PDB entry 7ZJS | X-ray diffraction, 3.24 A resolution | chains A and E of the 3 polymer chains in the assembly

Chain A:
Molecule: Cohesin subunit SA-2
Source organism: Homo sapiens
UniProt: Q8N3U4 (STAG2_HUMAN); numbering as in UniProt (aligned over 1-1231)
Amino-acid sequence (1231 residues; each row starts with the number of its first residue):
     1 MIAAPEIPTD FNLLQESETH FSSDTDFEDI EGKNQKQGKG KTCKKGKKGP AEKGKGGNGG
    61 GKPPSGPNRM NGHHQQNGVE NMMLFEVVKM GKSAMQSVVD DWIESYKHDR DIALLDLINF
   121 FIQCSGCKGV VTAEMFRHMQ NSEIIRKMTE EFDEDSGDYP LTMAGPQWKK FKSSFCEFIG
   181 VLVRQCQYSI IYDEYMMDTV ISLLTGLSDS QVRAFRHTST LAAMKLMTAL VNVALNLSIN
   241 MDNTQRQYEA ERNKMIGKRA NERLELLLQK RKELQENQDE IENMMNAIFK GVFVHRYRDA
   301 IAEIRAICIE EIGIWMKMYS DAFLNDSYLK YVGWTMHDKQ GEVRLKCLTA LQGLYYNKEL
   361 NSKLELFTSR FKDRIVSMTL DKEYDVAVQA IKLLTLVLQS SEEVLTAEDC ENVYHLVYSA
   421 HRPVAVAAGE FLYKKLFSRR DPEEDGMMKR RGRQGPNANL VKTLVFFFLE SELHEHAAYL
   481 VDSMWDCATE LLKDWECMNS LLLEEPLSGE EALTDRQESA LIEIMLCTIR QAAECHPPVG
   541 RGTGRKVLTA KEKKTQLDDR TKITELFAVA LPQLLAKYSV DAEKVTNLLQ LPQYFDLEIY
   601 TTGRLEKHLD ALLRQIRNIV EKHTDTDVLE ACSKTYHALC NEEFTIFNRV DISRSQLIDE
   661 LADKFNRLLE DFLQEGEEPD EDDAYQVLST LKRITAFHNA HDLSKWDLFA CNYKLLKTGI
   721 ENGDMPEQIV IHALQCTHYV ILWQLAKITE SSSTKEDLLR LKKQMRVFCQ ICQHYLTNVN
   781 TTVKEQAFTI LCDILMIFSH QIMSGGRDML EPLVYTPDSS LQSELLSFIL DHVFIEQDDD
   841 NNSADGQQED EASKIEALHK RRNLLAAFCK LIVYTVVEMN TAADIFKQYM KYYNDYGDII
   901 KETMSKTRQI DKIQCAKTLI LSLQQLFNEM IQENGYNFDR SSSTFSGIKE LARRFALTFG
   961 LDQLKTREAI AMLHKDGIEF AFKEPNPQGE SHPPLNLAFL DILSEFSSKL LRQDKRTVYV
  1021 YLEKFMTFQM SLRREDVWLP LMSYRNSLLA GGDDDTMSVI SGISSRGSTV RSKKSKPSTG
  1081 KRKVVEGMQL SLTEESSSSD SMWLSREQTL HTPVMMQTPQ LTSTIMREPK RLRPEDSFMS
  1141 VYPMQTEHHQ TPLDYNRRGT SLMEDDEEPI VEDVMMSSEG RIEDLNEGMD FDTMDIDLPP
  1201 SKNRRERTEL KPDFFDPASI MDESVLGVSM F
Disordered / not traced: 1-80, 255-259, 439-454, 506-510, 840-848, 960-963, 1049-1231
Sequence notes: conflict Arg-545 (Lys in Q8N3U4), Lys-546 (Arg in Q8N3U4)
UniProt features mapped onto this chain:
  - modified residue: Met-1 (N-acetylmethionine), Lys-607 (N6-acetyllysine), Ser-1058 (Phosphoserine), Ser-1061 (Phosphoserine), Ser-1064 (Phosphoserine), Ser-1065 (Phosphoserine), Thr-1112 (Phosphothreonine), Ser-1177 (Phosphoserine), Ser-1178 (Phosphoserine)
  - natural variant: Arg-69 to Phe-1231 (deletion: In HPE13 and MKMS), Gln-140 to Phe-1231 (deletion: In MKMS), Arg-146 to Phe-1231 (deletion: In HPE13), Tyr-159 (Y159C: In MKMS), Arg-259 to Phe-1231 (deletion: In HPE13), Ser-327 (S327N: In MKMS), Cys-535 to Phe-1231 (deletion: In MKMS), Arg-604 (R604Q: In MKMS; uncertain significance), Lys-1009 (K1009N: In MKMS), Arg-1012 to Phe-1231 (deletion: In HPE13)

Chain E:
Molecule: Shugoshin 1
UniProt: Q5FBB7 (SGO1_HUMAN); residue numbers follow UniProt; this construct covers 331-341
Amino-acid sequence (11 residues; each row starts with the number of its first residue):
   331 SNDAYNFNLE E

Chain A / chain E interface:
Contacting residue pairs (17; chain A residue first):
  Val-294(A) / Glu-341(E)
  Tyr-297(A) / Phe-337(E)
  Tyr-297(A) / Glu-341(E)  hydrogen bond
  Arg-298(A) / Glu-341(E)  salt bridge
  Asp-326(A) / Ser-331(E)
  Asp-326(A) / Ala-334(E)
  Asp-326(A) / Tyr-335(E)
  Lys-330(A) / Ala-334(E)
  Lys-330(A) / Tyr-335(E)
  Lys-330(A) / Glu-341(E)
  Tyr-331(A) / Glu-341(E)
  Trp-334(A) / Tyr-335(E)  hydrogen bond (side chain-backbone)
  Trp-334(A) / Phe-337(E)  hydrophobic
  Trp-334(A) / Glu-341(E)
  Phe-367(A) / Tyr-335(E)
  Arg-370(A) / Asn-332(E)
  Phe-371(A) / Tyr-335(E)  hydrophobic
Interface residues without a listed pair, chain A (11 interface residues in all): Leu-329
Interface residues without a listed pair, chain E (7 interface residues in all): Glu-340
Interface features reported in the paper:
  - residue pairs: Tyr-297(A)/Phe-337(E), Leu-329(A)/Tyr-335(E) (hydrophobic contact), Trp-334(A)/Phe-337(E), Phe-367(A)/Tyr-335(E) (hydrophobic contact), Tyr-335(E)/Trp-334(A)
  - hot spots on chain A (mutagenesis) - W334A, R370Q: decreased binding to Shugoshin 1 (chain E)
  - hot spots on chain E (mutagenesis) - Y335A, F337A: abolished binding to Cohesin subunit SA-2 (chain A)

Summary:
Chain A and chain E form an interface of 11 and 7 residues respectively, with 2 hydrogen bonds and 1 salt
bridge. Among the polar pairs are Arg-298(A)/Glu-341(E), Tyr-297(A)/Glu-341(E) and Trp-334(A)/Tyr-335(E). The
paper describes contacts between Tyr-297(A) and Phe-337(E), Trp-334(A) and Phe-337(E) and Tyr-335(E) and
Trp-334(A); hydrophobic contacts between Leu-329(A) and Tyr-335(E) and Phe-367(A) and Tyr-335(E). From the
paper: W334A and R370Q of chain A reduce binding to Shugoshin 1 (chain E); Y335A and F337A of chain E abolish
binding to Cohesin subunit SA-2 (chain A).
Chain A is Cohesin subunit SA-2 (Homo sapiens) and chain E is Shugoshin 1; the structure, Structural basis of
centromeric cohesion protection by SGO1, was determined by X-ray diffraction.
